PDB entry 3LWR | X-ray diffraction, 2.20 A resolution | chains B and D of the 5 polymer chains in the assembly

== Chain B ==
Name: Ribosome biogenesis protein Nop10
Source organism: Pyrococcus furiosus
UniProtKB: Q8U1R4 (NOP10_PYRFU); numbering as in UniProt (aligned over 1-60)
Sequence (60 residues; row label = number of the first residue in the row):
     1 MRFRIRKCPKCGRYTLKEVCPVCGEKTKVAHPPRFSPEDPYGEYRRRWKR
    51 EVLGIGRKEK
Disordered / not traced: 1-2, 56-60

== Chain D ==
Molecule: H/aca RNA
Sequence (58 nucleotides; each row starts with the number of its first residue):
     1 GGGCCACGGAAACCGCGCGCGGUGAUCAAUGAGCCGCGUUCGCUCCCGUG
    51 GCCCACAA

== Chain B / chain D interface ==
Contacting residue pairs (8):
  Arg34(B) - G19(D)  salt bridge to the phosphate
  Ser36(B) - G19(D)  hydrogen bond to the phosphate
  Ser36(B) - C20(D)  hydrogen bond to the phosphate
  Pro37(B) - G19(D)  sugar contact
  Glu38(B) - G19(D)  hydrogen bond to the sugar
  Glu38(B) - C20(D)  sugar contact
  Pro40(B) - C20(D)  phosphate contact
  Pro40(B) - G21(D)  phosphate contact
Also at the interface, not in a pair above, chain D (4 interface residues in all): C18

== Overview ==
5 residues of chain B face 4 of chain D across their interface, with 3 hydrogen bonds and 1 salt bridge. Among
the polar pairs are Glu38(B)-G19(D), Ser36(B)-G19(D) and Ser36(B)-C20(D).
Here chain B is Ribosome biogenesis protein Nop10 (Pyrococcus furiosus) and chain D is H/aca RNA. Entry 3LWR
(Structure of H/ACA RNP bound to a substrate RNA containing 4SU) was determined by X-ray diffraction (same
publication as 3LWQ and 3LWV).
